7VNH - chain A; structure by X-ray diffraction, 2.40 A resolution.

[Chain A]
Name: Ahr homolog spineless
Organism: Drosophila melanogaster
Reference sequence: O61543 (O61543_DROME); numbering as in UniProt (aligned over 264-381)
Amino-acid sequence (120 residues; numbered 262 to 381; the number before each row is that of its first residue):
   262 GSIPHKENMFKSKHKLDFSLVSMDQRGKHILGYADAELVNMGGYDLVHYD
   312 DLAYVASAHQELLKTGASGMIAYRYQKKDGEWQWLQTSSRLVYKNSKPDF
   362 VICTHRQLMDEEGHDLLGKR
Not modelled in the structure: 262-268, 295
Differences from the reference sequence: expression tag (262-263)
Residues lining bound ligands: 7,8-benzoflavone (BHF; 2-phenyl-4H-benzo[h]chromen-4-one): H275, F279, L281, M284, L292, G304, Y305, V308, V316, A319, H320, I332, Y334, Y336, L346, T348, S350, H366
From the paper describing this entry:
  - binding site for 7,8-benzoflavone: G304, Y334
  - conformationally variable residues (side-chain flip): M331, I332
  - specificity-determining residues: M284, Y336 (from molecular simulation)
  - mutagenesis - M284C/Y336L (Kd 400 nM): increased binding to betaNF
  - mutagenesis - M284C/Y336L (Kd 800 nM): increased binding to FICZ

[In short]
Chain A binds 7,8-benzoflavone. From the paper: a binding site for 7,8-benzoflavone at G304 and Y334;
M284C/Y336L increase binding to betaNF.
Chain A is Ahr homolog spineless (Drosophila melanogaster); the structure, drosophlia AHR PAS-B domain bound
by the antagonist alpha-naphthoflavone, was determined by X-ray diffraction, deposited together with 7VNA and
7VNI.
